Entry 7Q1F (X-ray diffraction, 2.35 A resolution); this record covers chains A and C of the 5 polymer chains in the assembly.

Chain A:
Molecule: Tubulin alpha chain
Source organism: Ovis aries
UniProt: A0A6P7DY20 (A0A6P7DY20_SHEEP); residue numbers follow UniProt; this construct covers 1-451
Amino-acid sequence (451 residues; each row starts with the number of its first residue):
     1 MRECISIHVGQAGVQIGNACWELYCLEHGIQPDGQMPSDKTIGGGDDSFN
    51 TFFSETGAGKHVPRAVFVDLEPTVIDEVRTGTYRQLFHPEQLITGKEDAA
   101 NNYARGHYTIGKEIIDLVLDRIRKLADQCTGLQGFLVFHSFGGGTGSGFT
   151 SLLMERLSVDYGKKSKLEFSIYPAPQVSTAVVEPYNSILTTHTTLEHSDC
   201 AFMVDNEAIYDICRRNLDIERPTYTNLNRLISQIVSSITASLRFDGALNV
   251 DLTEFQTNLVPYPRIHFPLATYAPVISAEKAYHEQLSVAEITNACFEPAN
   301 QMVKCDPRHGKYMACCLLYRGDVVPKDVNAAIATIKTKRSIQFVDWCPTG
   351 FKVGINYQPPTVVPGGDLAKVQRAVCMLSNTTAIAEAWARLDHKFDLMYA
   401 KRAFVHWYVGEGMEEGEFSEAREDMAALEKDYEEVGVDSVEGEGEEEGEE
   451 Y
Unresolved in the structure: 39-44, 439-451
Small-molecule neighbours: GTP (guanosine-5'-triphosphate): V9, G10, Q11, A12, Q15, I16, D69, D98, A99, A100, N101, S140, G142, G143, G144, T145, G146, I171, P173, V177, S178, T179, E183, N206, Y224, L227, N228, I231

Chain C:
Molecule: IE5 alpharep
Source organism: synthetic construct
Amino-acid sequence (232 residues; row label = number of the first residue in the row):
     1 MRGSHHHHHHTDPEKVEMYIKNLQDDSTLVRSIAAAALGKIGDERAVEPL
    51 IKALKDEDSRVRAQAAGALGQIGDERAVEPLIKALKDEDPSVRYRAAEAL
   101 GKIGDERAVEPLIKALKDEDTTVRRIAATALGKIGDERAVEPLIKALKDE
   151 DAAVRLTAARALGEIGDERAVEPLIKALKDEDAYVRRAAAQALGKIGGER
   201 VRAAMEKLAETGTGFARKVAVNYLETHKSLIS
Unresolved in the structure: 1-11, 229-232

How chain A and chain C interact:
Residue-residue contacts - 56 pairs, chain A then chain C:
  M1(A) with E150(C)
  R2(A) with E119(C), salt bridge; D120(C), salt bridge
  G45(A) with E181(C)
  D46(A) with E181(C)
  K163(A) with E88(C), salt bridge
  D245(A) with E150(C); D151(C); A152(C), hydrogen bond (side chain-backbone)
  G246(A) with A152(C); A153(C); D182(C)
  A247(A) with A152(C); A153(C); L156(C), hydrophobic; D182(C); Y184(C), hydrophobic
  L248(A) with Y184(C)
  N249(A) with R125(C), hydrogen bond (backbone-side chain)
  D251(A) with D120(C); T121(C); T122(C), hydrogen bond; R125(C)
  T253(A) with P90(C); S91(C); D120(C), hydrogen bond; T122(C)
  E254(A) with Y94(C); T122(C), hydrogen bond (backbone-side chain); I126(C)
  T257(A) with S91(C), hydrogen bond; Y94(C); R95(C)
  N258(A) with Y94(C), hydrogen bond; R95(C), hydrogen bond
  P261(A) with R60(C); Q64(C)
  Y262(A) with L29(C), hydrophobic; S32(C); A36(C); Q64(C)
  P263(A) with T28(C); L29(C); S32(C); R60(C)
  I265(A) with L29(C), hydrophobic
  P325(A) with Y184(C)
  D345(A) with K40(C), hydrogen bond (backbone-side chain)
  W346(A) with I33(C), hydrophobic; A36(C); A37(C), hydrophobic; K40(C)
  Y357(A) with D182(C), hydrogen bond; Y184(C)
  D431(A) with L29(C)
  V435(A) with I33(C), hydrophobic
Also at the interface, not in a pair above, chain A (31 interface residues in all): Q133, V250, V323, V324, C347, K352
Also at the interface, not in a pair above, chain C (32 interface residues in all): K15, Y19, R155, V185

In short:
The interface between chain A and chain C involves 31 residues on one side and 32 on the other; the contacts
include 10 hydrogen bonds and 3 salt bridges. Polar pairs include R2(A)-E119(C), R2(A)-D120(C) and
K163(A)-E88(C). Chain A binds GTP.
Here chain A is Tubulin alpha chain (Ovis aries) and chain C is IE5 alpharep (synthetic construct). Entry 7Q1F
(Cpap:tubulin:ie5 alpharep complex) was determined by X-ray diffraction (same publication as 7Q1E, 7Z0F and
7Z0G).
